Entry 7RAA (X-ray diffraction, 2.69 A resolution); this record covers chain A.

[Chain A]
Name: Interleukin-2
From: Homo sapiens
UniProt: P60568 (IL2_HUMAN); residues -4 to 128 here correspond to UniProt positions 21-153 (UniProt number = residue number + 25)
Sequence (134 residues; numbered -5 to 128; the number before each row is that of its first residue; numbers below 1 keep their minus sign (Met-5 is residue -5)):
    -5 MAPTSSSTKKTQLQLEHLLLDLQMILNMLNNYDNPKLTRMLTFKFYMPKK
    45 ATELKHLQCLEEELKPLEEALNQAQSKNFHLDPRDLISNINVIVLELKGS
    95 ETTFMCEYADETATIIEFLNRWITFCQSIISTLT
Disordered / not traced: -5 to 1, 71-75, 94-95
Disulfide bonds: Cys53-Cys100
Sequence notes: initiating methionine (-5); engineered mutation Met22 (Gly47 in P60568), Leu23 (Ile48 in P60568), Asp27 (Lys52 in P60568), Ala64 (Val89 in P60568), Gln67 (Leu92 in P60568), Asp76 (Arg101 in P60568), Ile110 (Val135 in P60568)
Ion coordination: Mg2+: Glu105, Thr106
Curated features (UniProtKB/Swiss-Prot):
  - glycosylation: Thr-2 (O-linked (GalNAc...) threonine)

[Overview]
The Mg2+ site is built by Glu105 and Thr106.
Chain A is Interleukin-2 (Homo sapiens); the structure, Designed StabIL-2 seq15, was determined by X-ray
diffraction together with 7RA9 from the same study.
